PDB entry 4K97 | X-ray diffraction, 2.41 A resolution | chains A and E of the 3 polymer chains in the assembly

== Chain A ==
Protein: Cyclic GMP-AMP synthase
Organism: Mus musculus
Notes: EC 2.7.7.-; fragment: c-terminal domain
UniProt: Q8C6L5 (CGAS_MOUSE); residue numbers follow UniProt; this construct covers 147-507
Amino-acid sequence (362 residues; numbered 146 to 507; the number before each row is that of its first residue):
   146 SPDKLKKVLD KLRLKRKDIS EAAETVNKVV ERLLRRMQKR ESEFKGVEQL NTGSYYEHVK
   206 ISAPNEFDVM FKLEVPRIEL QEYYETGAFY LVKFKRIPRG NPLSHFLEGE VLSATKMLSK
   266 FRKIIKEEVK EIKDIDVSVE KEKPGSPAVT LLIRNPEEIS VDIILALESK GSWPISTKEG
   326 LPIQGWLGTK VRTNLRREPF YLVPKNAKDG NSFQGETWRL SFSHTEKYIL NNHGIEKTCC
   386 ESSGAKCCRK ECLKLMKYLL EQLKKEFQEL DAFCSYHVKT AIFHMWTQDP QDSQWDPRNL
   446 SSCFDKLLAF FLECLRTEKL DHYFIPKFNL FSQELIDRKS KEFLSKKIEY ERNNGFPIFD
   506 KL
Not modelled in the structure: 146-148, 241-246, 506-507
Sequence notes: expression tag (146)
Curated features (UniProtKB/Swiss-Prot):
  - region: Lys-372 to Lys-395 (DNA-binding)
  - motif: Leu-154 to Leu-159 (Nuclear export signal), Asp-281 to Ser-291 (Nuclear localization signal)
  - binding site (GTP): Thr-197, Asp-307, Arg-364 to Glu-371
  - binding site (ATP): Ser-199, Glu-371, Lys-402, Ser-420 to Lys-424
  - binding site (Mg(2+)): Glu-211, Asp-213, Asp-307
  - binding site (2',3'-cGAMP): Asp-213, Gly-290, Asp-307, Lys-350, Arg-364 to Ser-366
  - binding site (Zn(2+)): His-378, Cys-384, Cys-385, Cys-392
  - site: Arg-241 (Arginine-anchor), Asp-307, Ile-308 (Cleavage)
  - modified residue: Lys-156 (N6-lactoyllysine), Glu-176 (PolyADP-ribosyl glutamic acid), Ser-199 (Phosphoserine), Tyr-201 (Phosphotyrosine), Glu-272 (5-glutamyl polyglutamate), Ser-291 (Phosphoserine), Glu-302 (5-glutamyl glutamate), Lys-372 (N6-acetyllysine), Lys-382 (N6-acetyllysine), Lys-402 (N6-acetyllysine), Ser-420 (Phosphoserine), Lys-491 (N6-methyllysine)
  - lipidation (S-palmitoyl cysteine): Cys-392, Cys-393, Cys-459
  - cross-link (Glycyl lysine isopeptide (Lys-Gly)): Lys-217 (interchain with G-Cter in SUMO), Lys-271 (interchain with G-Cter in ubiquitin), Lys-335 (interchain with G-Cter in SUMO), Lys-372 (interchain with G-Cter in SUMO), Lys-382 (interchain with G-Cter in SUMO), Lys-399 (interchain with G-Cter in ubiquitin), Lys-402 (interchain with G-Cter in ubiquitin), Lys-409 (interchain with G-Cter in ubiquitin), Lys-410 (interchain with G-Cter in ubiquitin), Lys-464 (interchain with G-Cter in SUMO)
  - mutagenesis: Lys-156 (K156Q: Mimics lactylation; knockin mice show higher mortality following HSV-1 infection), Asn-172 (N172K: Induces alteration of the DNA-binding surface and leads to decreased synthesis of cyclic GMP-AMP (cGAMP); when associated with L-180), Glu-176 (E176A: Abolished poly-ADP-ribosylation by PARP1, stimulating interferon production in knockin mice), Arg-180 (R180L: Induces alteration of the DNA-binding surface and leads to decreased synthesis of cyclic GMP-AMP (cGAMP); when associated with K-182), Gly-198 (G198A: Abolishes stimulation of interferon production; when associated with A-199), Ser-199 (S199A: Abolishes stimulation of interferon production; when associated with A-199), Tyr-201 (Y201E: Phosphomimetic mutant; reduced translocation to the nucleus following treatment with etoposide), Glu-211 to Asp-213 (Abolished nucleotidyltransferase activity. Does not affect nuclear localization and tethering to chromatin), Glu-211 (E211A: Abolishes ability to promote type-I interferon production), Asp-213 (D213A: Abolishes ability to promote type-I interferon production), Lys-217 (K217R: Reduced sumoylation), Arg-222 (R222E: Impaired tethering to chromatin, leading to constitutive activation in the absence of DNA), 31 further mutagenesis entries in UniProt
Ion coordination: Mg2+ site 1: Glu-211, Asp-213, Asp-307 (together with ATP); Mg2+ site 2: Glu-211, Asp-213 (together with ATP); Zn2+: His-378, Cys-384, Cys-385, Cys-392
Small-molecule neighbours: ATP (adenosine-5'-triphosphate): Gly-198, Ser-199, Lys-205, Glu-211, Asp-213, Arg-364, Ser-368, Glu-371, Lys-402, Cys-419, Ser-420, Tyr-421, Lys-424, His-467
From the paper describing this entry:
  - conformationally variable residues (side-chain flip): Glu-211
  - binding site for ATP: Ser-199, Arg-364, Glu-371, Lys-402, Ser-420, Tyr-421, Lys-424
  - Mg2+ coordination: Glu-211, Asp-213, Asp-307
  - catalytic residues: Glu-211, Asp-213, Asp-307
  - mutagenesis - S199A: decreased catalytic activity
  - mutagenesis - R158A/R161A/K395A, S165A/N172A/K372A, N196A/Y200A/K372A, E211A: abolished catalytic activity
  - mutagenesis - R158A/R161A/K395A, S165A/N172A/K372A, N196A/Y200A/K372A, G198P, E211A, D213A, D307A, E371A/K424A, K402A/S420A: abolished signaling
  - mutagenesis - S165A/N172A/Y200A, G198A, G198A/S199A, S199A, R364A/Y421A, R364A, E371A, K402A, S420A, Y421A, K424A: decreased signaling
  - mutagenesis - R161A, S199A: unchanged catalytic activity
  - mutagenesis - R161A: unchanged signaling

== Chain E ==
Molecule: DNA-r
Sequence (17 nucleotides; numbered 1 to 17; the number before each row is that of its first residue):
     1 TTTCGTCTTC GGCAATT
Not modelled in the structure: 1-3

== Interface between chain A and chain E ==
Contacting residue pairs (12):
  Arg-161(A) with DT8(E), hydrogen bond to the base; DT9(E), sugar contact
  Ser-165(A) with DT9(E), hydrogen bond to the phosphate; DC10(E), hydrogen bond to the phosphate
  Ala-168(A) with DG11(E), phosphate contact
  Asn-172(A) with DG11(E), hydrogen bond to the phosphate
  Asn-196(A) with DG12(E), hydrogen bond to the phosphate
  Tyr-200(A) with DC10(E), hydrogen bond to the phosphate; DG11(E), hydrogen bond to the phosphate
  Tyr-201(A) with DG11(E), phosphate contact; DG12(E), phosphate contact
  Lys-372(A) with DG12(E), salt bridge to the phosphate
Other interface residues (no listed pair), chain A (9 interface residues in all): Ile-164

== Overview ==
9 residues of chain A face 5 of chain E across their interface, with 7 hydrogen bonds and 1 salt bridge. Polar
pairs include Arg-161(A)/DT8(E), Ser-165(A)/DT9(E) and Ser-165(A)/DC10(E). The paper reports catalytic
residues Glu-211(A), Asp-213(A) and Asp-307(A); S165A/N172A/Y200A, G198A and G198A/S199A of chain A, among
others, reduce signaling; 21 substitutions were tested in all.
Here chain A is Cyclic GMP-AMP synthase (Mus musculus) and chain E is DNA-r. Entry 4K97 (Structure of Ternary
Complex of cGAS with dsDNA and Bound ATP) was determined by X-ray diffraction together with 4K96, 4K98, 4K99,
4K9A and 4K9B from the same study.
